PDB entry 7K9J | electron microscopy, 3.00 A resolution | chains B and C of the 9 polymer chains in the assembly

[Chain B (and C)]
Molecule: Spike glycoprotein
From: Severe acute respiratory syndrome coronavirus 2
Notes: chain C of this document is another copy of the same molecule, construct and numbering; everything in this record applies to it too
UniProtKB: P0DTC2 (SPIKE_SARS2); numbering as in UniProt; present here: 1-676, 680-1213
Amino-acid sequence (1256 residues; numbered 1 to 1259; 3 numbers in that range are skipped by the numbering (no residue carries them; nothing is unmodelled there); the number before each row is that of its first residue):
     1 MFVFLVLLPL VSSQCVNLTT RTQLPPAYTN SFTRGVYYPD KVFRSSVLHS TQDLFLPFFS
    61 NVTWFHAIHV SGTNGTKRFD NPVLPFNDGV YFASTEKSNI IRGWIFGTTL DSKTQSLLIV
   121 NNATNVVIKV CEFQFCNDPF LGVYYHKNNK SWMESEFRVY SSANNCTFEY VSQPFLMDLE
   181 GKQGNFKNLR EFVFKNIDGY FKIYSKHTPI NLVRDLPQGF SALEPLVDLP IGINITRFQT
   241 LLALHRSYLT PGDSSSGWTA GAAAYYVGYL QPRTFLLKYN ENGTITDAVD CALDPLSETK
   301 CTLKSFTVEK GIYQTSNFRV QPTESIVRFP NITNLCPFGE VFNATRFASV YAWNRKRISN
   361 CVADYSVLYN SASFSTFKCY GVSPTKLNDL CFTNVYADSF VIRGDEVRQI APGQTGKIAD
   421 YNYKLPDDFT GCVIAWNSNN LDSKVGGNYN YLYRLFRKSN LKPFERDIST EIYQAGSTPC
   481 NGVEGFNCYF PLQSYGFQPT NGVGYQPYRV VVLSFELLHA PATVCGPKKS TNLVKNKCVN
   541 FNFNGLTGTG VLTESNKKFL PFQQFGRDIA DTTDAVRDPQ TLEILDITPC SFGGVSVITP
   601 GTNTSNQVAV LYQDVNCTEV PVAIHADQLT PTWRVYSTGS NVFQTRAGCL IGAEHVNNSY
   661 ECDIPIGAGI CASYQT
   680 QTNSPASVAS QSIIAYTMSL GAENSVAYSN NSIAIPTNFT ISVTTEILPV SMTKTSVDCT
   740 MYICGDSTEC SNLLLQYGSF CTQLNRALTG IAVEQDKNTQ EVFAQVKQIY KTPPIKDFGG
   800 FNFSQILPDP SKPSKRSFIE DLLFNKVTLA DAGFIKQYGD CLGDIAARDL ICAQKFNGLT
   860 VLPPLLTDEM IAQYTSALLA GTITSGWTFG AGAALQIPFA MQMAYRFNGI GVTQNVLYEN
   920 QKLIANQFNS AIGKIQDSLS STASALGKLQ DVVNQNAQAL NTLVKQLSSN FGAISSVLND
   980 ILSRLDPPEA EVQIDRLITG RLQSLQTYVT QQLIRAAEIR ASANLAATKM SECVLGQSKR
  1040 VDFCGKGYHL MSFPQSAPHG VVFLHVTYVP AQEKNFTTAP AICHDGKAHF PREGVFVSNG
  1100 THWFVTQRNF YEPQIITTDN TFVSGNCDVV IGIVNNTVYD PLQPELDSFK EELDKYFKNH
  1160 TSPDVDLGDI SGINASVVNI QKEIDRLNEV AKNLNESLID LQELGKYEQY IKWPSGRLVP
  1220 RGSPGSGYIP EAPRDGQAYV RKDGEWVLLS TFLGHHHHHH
Disordered / not traced: 1-26, 70-79, 144-164, 173-185, 246-262, 469-488, 621-640, 680-688, 828-853, 1148-1259
Construct notes: engineered mutation Ala685 (Arg in P0DTC2), Pro986 (Lys in P0DTC2), Pro987 (Val in P0DTC2); expression tag (1214-1259)
Swiss-Prot annotation at these positions:
  - region: Asn280 to Cys301 (Putative superantigen), Arg403 to Asp405 (Integrin-binding motif), Asn448 to Phe456 (Immunodominant HLA epitope recognized by the CD8+), Ser816 to Tyr837 (Fusion peptide 1), Lys835 to Phe855 (Fusion peptide 2), Asp1163 to Glu1202 (Heptad repeat 2)
  - site: Arg815, Ser816 (Cleavage)
  - glycosylation: Asn17 (N-linked (GlcNAc...) (complex) asparagine), Asn61 (N-linked (GlcNAc...) (hybrid) asparagine), Asn74 (N-linked (GlcNAc...) (complex) asparagine), Asn122 (N-linked (GlcNAc...) (hybrid) asparagine), Asn149 (N-linked (GlcNAc...) (complex) asparagine), Asn165 (N-linked (GlcNAc...) (complex) asparagine), Asn234 (N-linked (GlcNAc...) (high mannose) asparagine), Asn282 (N-linked (GlcNAc...) (complex) asparagine), Thr323 (O-linked (GalNAc) threonine), Ser325 (O-linked (HexNAc...) serine), Asn331 (N-linked (GlcNAc...) (complex) asparagine), Asn343 (N-linked (GlcNAc...) (complex) asparagine), Asn603 (N-linked (GlcNAc...) (hybrid) asparagine), Asn616 (N-linked (GlcNAc...) (complex) asparagine), Asn657 (N-linked (GlcNAc...) (complex) asparagine), Thr676 (O-linked (GlcNAc...) threonine), Asn709 (N-linked (GlcNAc...) (high mannose) asparagine), Asn717 (N-linked (GlcNAc...) (hybrid) asparagine), Asn801 (N-linked (GlcNAc...) (hybrid) asparagine), Asn1074 (N-linked (GlcNAc...) (hybrid) asparagine) and 5 more in UniProt
  - natural variant: Leu5 (L5F: In strain: Iota/B.1.526), Ser13 (S13I: In strain: Epsilon/B.1.427/B.1.429), Leu18 (L18F: In strain: Beta/B.1.351, Gamma/P.1 and 1 more), Thr19 (T19I: In strain: Omicron/BQ.1.1, Omicron/XBB.1.5 and 1 more; T19R: In strain: Delta/B.1.617.2, Omicron/BA.2 and 4 more), Thr20 (T20N: In strain: Gamma/P.1), Leu24 to Ala27 (sequence variant, change not given here; In strain: Omicron/BA.2, Omicron/BA.2.12.1 and 6 more), Pro26 (P26S: In strain: Gamma/P.1), Gln52 (Q52H: In strain: Omicron/EG.5.1), Ala67 (A67V: In strain: Eta/B.1.525, Omicron/BA.1), His69 to Val70 (deletion: In strain: Alpha/B.1.1.7, Eta/B.1.525 and 5 more), Gly75 (G75V: In strain: Lambda/C.37), Thr76 (T76I: In strain: Lambda/C.37), 79 further natural variant entries in UniProt
  - mutagenesis: His69 to Val70 (Increased incorporation of cleaved spike into virions), Asn121 (N121Q: Partial loss of biliverdin affinity), Arg190 (R190K: Partial loss of biliverdin affinity), Asn234 (N234Q: Increased resistance to neutralizing antibodies), Asn331 (N331Q: Reduced viral infectivity), Asn343 (N343Q: Reduced viral infectivity), Leu452 (L452R: Increased resistance to neutralizing antibodies. Decreases HLA binding to NF9 epitope. Increased binding affinity to human ACE2), Tyr453 (Y453F: Decreased HLA binding to NF9 epitope. Increased binding affinity to human ACE2), Ala475 (A475V: Increased resistance to neutralizing antibodies), Val483 (V483A: Increased resistance to neutralizing antibodies), Glu484 (E484D: Increased replication in human TMEM106B overexpressing cells), Phe490 (F490L: Increased resistance to neutralizing antibodies and human covalescent sera neutralization), 6 further mutagenesis entries in UniProt
Cystine bridges: Cys131-Cys166, Cys291-Cys301, Cys336-Cys361, Cys379-Cys432, Cys391-Cys525, Cys538-Cys590, Cys617-Cys649, Cys662-Cys671, Cys738-Cys760, Cys743-Cys749, Cys1032-Cys1043, Cys1082-Cys1126
Covalent attachments: N-acetylglucosamine (NAG) linked to Asn61, Asn165, Asn234, Asn282, Asn331, Asn616, Asn657, Asn709, Asn717, Asn801, Asn1074, Asn1098, Asn1134; glycan linked to Asn343, Asn603

[Chain B / chain C interface]
Pairs across the interface - 145 pairs, chain B then chain C:
  Asn317(B) - Asp737(C)  hydrogen bond
  Arg319(B) - Met740(C)
  Arg355(B) - Tyr200(C)
  Arg357(B) - Pro230(C)
  Gly381(B) - Arg983(C)  hydrogen bond (backbone-side chain)
  Val382(B) - Arg983(C)
  Ser383(B) - Arg983(C)  hydrogen bond (backbone-backbone)
  Ser383(B) - Leu984(C)
  Ser383(B) - Asp985(C)  hydrogen bond (side chain-backbone)
  Lys386(B) - Leu981(C)  hydrogen bond (side chain-backbone)
  Lys386(B) - Ser982(C)
  Lys386(B) - Leu984(C)  hydrogen bond (side chain-backbone)
  Leu390(B) - Ser982(C)
  Asn394(B) - Tyr200(C)
  Tyr396(B) - Tyr200(C)
  Tyr396(B) - Pro230(C)
  Thr415(B) - Tyr369(C)  hydrogen bond (backbone-side chain)
  Thr415(B) - Thr385(C)
  Leu461(B) - Asn234(C)
  Pro463(B) - Asp198(C)
  Glu465(B) - Asn234(C)
  Leu517(B) - Arg983(C)
  His519(B) - Asp979(C)  salt bridge
  Gly545(B) - Ser982(C)  hydrogen bond (backbone-side chain)
  Thr547(B) - Asn978(C)  hydrogen bond (backbone-side chain)
  Gly548(B) - Asn978(C)
  Thr549(B) - Asp745(C)  hydrogen bond
  Lys557(B) - Phe43(C)
  Lys558(B) - Phe43(C)
  Lys558(B) - Asn282(C)
  Phe559(B) - Phe43(C)  hydrophobic
  Phe562(B) - Tyr38(C)  hydrophobic
  Phe562(B) - Asp40(C)
  Phe562(B) - Lys41(C)
  Phe562(B) - Glu224(C)
  Gln563(B) - Lys41(C)
  Gln563(B) - Val42(C)
  Gln563(B) - Phe43(C)  hydrogen bond (side chain-backbone)
  Gln564(B) - Lys41(C)
  Phe565(B) - Val42(C)
  Phe565(B) - Phe43(C)  hydrogen bond (backbone-backbone)
  Gly566(B) - Phe43(C)
  Arg567(B) - Val42(C)
  Arg567(B) - Phe43(C)  hydrogen bond (backbone-backbone)
  Ile569(B) - Lys964(C)
  Ala570(B) - Val963(C)
  Ala570(B) - Leu966(C)
  Asp571(B) - Ser967(C)
  Asp571(B) - Ser975(C)  hydrogen bond
  Asp571(B) - Val976(C)
  Thr588(B) - Phe855(C)
  Pro589(B) - Phe855(C)
  Phe592(B) - Phe855(C)
  Gln613(B) - Leu861(C)
  Asp614(B) - Val860(C)
  Ala647(B) - Pro862(C)  hydrophobic
  Pro665(B) - Leu864(C)  hydrophobic
  Ala668(B) - Pro863(C)  hydrogen bond (backbone-backbone)
  Ala668(B) - Leu864(C)
  Gly669(B) - Leu864(C)  hydrogen bond (backbone-backbone)
  Cys671(B) - Leu864(C)  hydrophobic
  Thr696(B) - Met869(C)
  Met697(B) - Leu864(C)  hydrophobic
  Met697(B) - Leu865(C)  hydrophobic
  Met697(B) - Met869(C)
  Leu699(B) - Met869(C)
  Leu699(B) - Gln872(C)
  Leu699(B) - Tyr873(C)
  Gly700(B) - Lys786(C)
  Ala701(B) - Lys786(C)
  Ala701(B) - Gln787(C)
  Ala701(B) - Ile788(C)  hydrogen bond (backbone-backbone)
  Glu702(B) - Ile788(C)
  Glu702(B) - Lys790(C)  salt bridge
  Asn703(B) - Gln787(C)  hydrogen bond
  Asn703(B) - Ile788(C)  hydrogen bond (backbone-backbone)
  Asn703(B) - Tyr789(C)
  Asn703(B) - Lys790(C)
  Ser704(B) - Lys790(C)
  Val705(B) - Tyr789(C)  hydrophobic
  Val705(B) - Lys790(C)
  Val705(B) - Thr883(C)
  Val705(B) - Gln895(C)
  Ala706(B) - Gln895(C)  hydrogen bond (backbone-side chain)
  Tyr707(B) - Pro792(C)  hydrophobic
  Tyr707(B) - Asp796(C)  hydrogen bond (side chain-backbone)
  Tyr707(B) - Phe797(C)
  Tyr707(B) - Thr883(C)
  Tyr707(B) - Ile896(C)
  Tyr707(B) - Phe898(C)  hydrogen bond (side chain-backbone)
  Ser708(B) - Pro897(C)
  Asn709(B) - Asp796(C)  hydrogen bond
  Asn709(B) - Pro897(C)
  Ser711(B) - Gln895(C)  hydrogen bond
  Ser711(B) - Ile896(C)
  Ser711(B) - Pro897(C)
  Ile712(B) - Gln895(C)
  Ile712(B) - Ile896(C)  hydrophobic
  Ala713(B) - Leu894(C)
  Ala713(B) - Gln895(C)  hydrogen bond (backbone-backbone)
  Pro715(B) - Leu894(C)
  Gln957(B) - Arg765(C)  hydrogen bond
  Thr961(B) - Ser758(C)
  Gln965(B) - Gly757(C)
  Gln965(B) - Ser758(C)
  Gln965(B) - Phe759(C)
  Ser968(B) - Gln755(C)
  Ser968(B) - Gly757(C)
  Asn969(B) - Gln755(C)
  Phe970(B) - Gln755(C)  hydrogen bond (backbone-backbone)
  Gly971(B) - Gln755(C)
  Gln1002(B) - Gln1005(C)  hydrogen bond
  Thr1006(B) - Gln762(C)
  Gln1010(B) - Leu1012(C)
  Ile1013(B) - Leu1012(C)  hydrophobic
  Glu1017(B) - Arg1019(C)
  Arg1039(B) - Glu1031(C)  salt bridge
  Arg1039(B) - Arg1039(C)
  Val1040(B) - Ser1030(C)
  Val1040(B) - Glu1031(C)
  Val1040(B) - Gly1035(C)
  Asp1041(B) - Ser1030(C)
  Asp1041(B) - Leu1034(C)
  Gly1046(B) - Ala890(C)
  Tyr1047(B) - Trp886(C)
  Tyr1047(B) - Ala890(C)  hydrophobic
  Glu1072(B) - Leu894(C)
  Asn1074(B) - Gln895(C)
  Thr1077(B) - Met900(C)
  Pro1079(B) - Tyr917(C)  hydrophobic
  Phe1089(B) - Asn914(C)
  Phe1089(B) - Tyr917(C)  hydrophobic
  Pro1090(B) - Gln913(C)  hydrogen bond (backbone-side chain)
  Gly1093(B) - Tyr904(C)
  Val1094(B) - Tyr904(C)
  Arg1107(B) - Ile896(C)
  Arg1107(B) - Tyr904(C)
  Phe1121(B) - Thr912(C)
  Ser1123(B) - Asn914(C)  hydrogen bond
  Ser1123(B) - Glu918(C)  hydrogen bond
  Val1128(B) - Glu918(C)
  Val1129(B) - Tyr917(C)  hydrophobic
  Leu1141(B) - Leu1141(C)  hydrophobic
  Leu1145(B) - Glu1144(C)
  Leu1145(B) - Leu1145(C)  hydrophobic
Interface residues without a listed pair, chain B (107 interface residues in all): Gln314, Asp389, Phe464, Leu546, Leu560, Arg646, Gly667, Ile670, Asn710, Thr1009, Lys1045, Val1068, Ala1078, Gly1124, Ile1130
Interface residues without a listed pair, chain C (101 interface residues in all): Arg44, Ser45, Val47, Pro225, Ser735, Thr739, Tyr756, Thr768, Lys854, Asn856, Gly857, Thr866, Ile882, Gly889, Gly891, Ala892, Ala893, Gln920, Lys921, Thr1009, Ile1013, Thr1027

[Overview]
Chain B and chain C form an interface of 107 and 101 residues respectively, with 31 hydrogen bonds and 3 salt
bridges. Polar contacts include His519(B)-Asp979(C), Glu702(B)-Lys790(C) and Arg1039(B)-Glu1031(C). Covalently
linked N-acetylglucosamine: at Asn61(B), Asn165(B), Asn234(B), Asn282(B), Asn331(B) and Asn616(B) and 7 more.
Both chains are Spike glycoprotein (Severe acute respiratory syndrome coronavirus 2). Entry 7K9J (SARS-CoV-2
Spike in complex with neutralizing Fab 2H04 (three down conformation)) was determined by electron microscopy
(same publication as 7K9H, 7K9I and 7K9K).
